PDB entry 9MN9 | electron microscopy, 2.74 A resolution | chains E and T of the 4 polymer chains in the assembly

== Chain E ==
Molecule: DNA-directed RNA polymerase, mitochondrial
Source organism: Homo sapiens
Notes: EC 2.7.7.6
Reference sequence: O00411 (RPOM_HUMAN); residues 1-1230 here = UniProt positions 1-1230
Sequence (1230 residues; numbered 1 to 1230; the number before each row is that of its first residue):
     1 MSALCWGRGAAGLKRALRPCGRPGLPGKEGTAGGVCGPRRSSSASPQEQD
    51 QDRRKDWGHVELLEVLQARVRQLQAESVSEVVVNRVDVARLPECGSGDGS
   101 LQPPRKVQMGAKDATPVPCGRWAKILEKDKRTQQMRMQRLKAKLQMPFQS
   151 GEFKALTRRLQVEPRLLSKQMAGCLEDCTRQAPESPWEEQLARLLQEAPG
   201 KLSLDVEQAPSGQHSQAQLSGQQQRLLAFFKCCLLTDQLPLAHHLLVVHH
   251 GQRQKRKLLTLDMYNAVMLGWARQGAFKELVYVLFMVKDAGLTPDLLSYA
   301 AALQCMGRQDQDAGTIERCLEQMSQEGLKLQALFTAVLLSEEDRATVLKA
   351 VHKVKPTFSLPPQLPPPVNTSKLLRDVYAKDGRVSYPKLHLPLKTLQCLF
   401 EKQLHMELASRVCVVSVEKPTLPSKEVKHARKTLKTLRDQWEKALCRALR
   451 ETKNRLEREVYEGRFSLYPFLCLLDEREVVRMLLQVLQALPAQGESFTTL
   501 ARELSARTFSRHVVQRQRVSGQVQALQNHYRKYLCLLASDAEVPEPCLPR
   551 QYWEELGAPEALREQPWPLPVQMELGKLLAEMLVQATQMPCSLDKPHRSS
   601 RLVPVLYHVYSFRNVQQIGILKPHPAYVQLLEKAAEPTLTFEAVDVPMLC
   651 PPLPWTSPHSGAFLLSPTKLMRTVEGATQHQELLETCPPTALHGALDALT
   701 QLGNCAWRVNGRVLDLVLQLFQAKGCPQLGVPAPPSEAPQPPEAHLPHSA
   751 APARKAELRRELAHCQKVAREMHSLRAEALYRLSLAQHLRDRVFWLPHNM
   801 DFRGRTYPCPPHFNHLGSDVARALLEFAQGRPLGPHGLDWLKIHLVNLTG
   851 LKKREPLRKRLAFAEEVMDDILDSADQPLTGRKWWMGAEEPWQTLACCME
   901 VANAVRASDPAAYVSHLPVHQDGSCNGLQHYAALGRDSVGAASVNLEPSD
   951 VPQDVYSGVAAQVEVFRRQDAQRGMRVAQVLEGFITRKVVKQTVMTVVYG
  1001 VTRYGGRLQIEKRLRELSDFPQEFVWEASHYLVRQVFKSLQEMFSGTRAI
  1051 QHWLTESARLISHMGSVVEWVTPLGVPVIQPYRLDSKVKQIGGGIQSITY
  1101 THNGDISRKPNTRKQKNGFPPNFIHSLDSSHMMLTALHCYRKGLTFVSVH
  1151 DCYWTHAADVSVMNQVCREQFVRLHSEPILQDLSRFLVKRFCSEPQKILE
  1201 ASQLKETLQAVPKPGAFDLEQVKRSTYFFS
Not modelled in the structure: 1-217, 741-756, 1087-1106
Small-molecule neighbours:
  - 3'-deoxy-cytidine-5'-triphosphate (CH1): Asp922, Gly923, Ser924, Cys925, Asn926, Gly927, Tyr956, Arg987, Lys991, Gln992, Met995, Tyr999, His1125, Asp1151
  - Mg2+ (MG): Asp922, Gly923, Ser924, Asp1151

== Chain T ==
Molecule: Template Strand DNA
Sequence (66 nucleotides; row label = number of the first residue in the row; numbers below 1 keep their minus sign (DG-5 is residue -5)):
    -5 GGCCACAATTGGGTTTTCTTTTCTCTTGGCGGTATGCACTTTTAACAGTC
    45 ACTCCCTAACTAACAC
Not modelled in the structure: -5 to -2, 18-60

== Interface between chain E and chain T ==
Pairs across the interface (53; chain E residue first):
  Ala492(E) - DT14(T)  phosphate contact
  Gln493(E) - DT14(T)  phosphate contact
  Gln493(E) - DT15(T)  phosphate contact
  Gly494(E) - DT15(T)  base contact
  Glu495(E) - DT14(T)  base contact
  Ser496(E) - DT15(T)  base contact
  Ser611(E) - DT15(T)  sugar contact
  Ser611(E) - DT16(T)  hydrogen bond to the phosphate
  Phe612(E) - DT16(T)  hydrogen bond to the phosphate
  Arg613(E) - DT15(T)  hydrogen bond to the base
  Arg613(E) - DT16(T)  hydrogen bond to the phosphate
  Ile620(E) - DT15(T)  base contact
  Arg672(E) - DT9(T)  hydrogen bond to the phosphate
  Arg672(E) - DT10(T)  salt bridge to the phosphate
  Arg759(E) - DC17(T)  hydrogen bond to the phosphate
  Arg770(E) - DT14(T)  phosphate contact
  His773(E) - DT13(T)  phosphate contact
  His773(E) - DT14(T)  salt bridge to the phosphate
  Ser774(E) - DC12(T)  hydrogen bond to the base
  Ser774(E) - DT13(T)  hydrogen bond to the sugar
  Ala777(E) - DC12(T)  phosphate contact
  Ala777(E) - DT13(T)  sugar contact
  Glu778(E) - DT11(T)  base contact
  Glu778(E) - DC12(T)  sugar contact
  Tyr781(E) - DC12(T)  sugar contact
  Tyr781(E) - DT13(T)  hydrogen bond to the phosphate
  Phe802(E) - DT8(T)  sugar contact
  Arg803(E) - DT8(T)  hydrogen bond to the sugar
  Tyr807(E) - DT8(T)  sugar contact
  Tyr807(E) - DT9(T)  hydrogen bond to the sugar
  Pro811(E) - DT10(T)  phosphate contact
  Pro811(E) - DT11(T)  phosphate contact
  His812(E) - DT11(T)  phosphate contact
  His812(E) - DC12(T)  phosphate contact
  Gln992(E) - DG6(T)  hydrogen bond to the base
  Thr996(E) - DG6(T)  base contact
  Tyr999(E) - DG6(T)  sugar contact
  Gly1000(E) - DG6(T)  sugar contact
  Val1001(E) - DG6(T)  phosphate contact
  Thr1002(E) - DG5(T)  hydrogen bond to the phosphate
  Thr1002(E) - DG6(T)  hydrogen bond to the phosphate
  Tyr1004(E) - DG5(T)  stacking on the base
  Gly1005(E) - DG6(T)  phosphate contact
  Gln1009(E) - DG6(T)  base contact
  Tyr1082(E) - DG7(T)  hydrogen bond to the phosphate
  Tyr1082(E) - DT8(T)  hydrogen bond to the phosphate
  Arg1113(E) - DT3(T)  base contact
  Arg1113(E) - DT4(T)  hydrogen bond to the sugar
  Lys1114(E) - DG5(T)  phosphate contact
  Lys1114(E) - DG7(T)  phosphate contact
  Asn1117(E) - DG6(T)  phosphate contact
  Gly1118(E) - DG7(T)  sugar contact
  His1125(E) - DG7(T)  base contact
Also at the interface, not in a pair above, chain E (43 interface residues in all): Pro491, Asn614, Ile618, Asp801, Pro1121, Asn1122

== Overview ==
43 residues of chain E face 15 of chain T across their interface, with 17 hydrogen bonds, 2 salt bridges and 1
aromatic stacking contact. Polar contacts include Arg613(E)-DT15(T), Ser774(E)-DC12(T) and Gln992(E)-DG6(T).
Ligands of chain E: 3'-deoxy-cytidine-5'-triphosphate and Mg2+.
Chain E is DNA-directed RNA polymerase, mitochondrial (Homo sapiens) and chain T is Template Strand DNA; the
structure, Structure of the human mitochondrial promoter-initiated transcription elongation complex, P-EC13,
was determined by electron microscopy together with 9MN4, 9MN5, 9MN6, 9MN7, 9MN8 and 9MNA from the same study.
